PDB entry 6AKS | electron microscopy, 3.00 A resolution | chains B and C of the 4 polymer chains in the assembly

[Chain B]
Protein: VP2
Source organism: Coxsackievirus A10
UniProtKB: A0A0C5AZ80 (A0A0C5AZ80_9ENTO); residues 1-255 here correspond to UniProt positions 70-324 (UniProt number = residue number + 69)
Sequence (255 residues; row label = number of the first residue in the row):
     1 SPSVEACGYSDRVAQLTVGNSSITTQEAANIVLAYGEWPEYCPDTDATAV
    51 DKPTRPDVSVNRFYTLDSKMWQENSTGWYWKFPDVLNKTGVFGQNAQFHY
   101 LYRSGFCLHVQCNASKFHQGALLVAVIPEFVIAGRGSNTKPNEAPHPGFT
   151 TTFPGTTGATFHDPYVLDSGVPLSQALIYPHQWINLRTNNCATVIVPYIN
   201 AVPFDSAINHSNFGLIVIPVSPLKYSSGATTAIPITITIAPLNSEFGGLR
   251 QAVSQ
Not modelled in the structure: 1-9
From the paper describing this entry:
  - conformationally variable residues (order/disorder transition): Trp38 to Val50, Ser137 to Pro147

[Chain C]
Protein: VP3
Source organism: Coxsackievirus A10
UniProtKB: A0A0C5AWF6 (A0A0C5AWF6_9ENTO); residues 1-240 here correspond to UniProt positions 325-564 (UniProt number = residue number + 324)
Sequence (240 residues; each row starts with the number of its first residue):
     1 GIPAELRPGTNQFLTTDDDTAAPILPGFTPTPTIHIPGEVHSLLELCRVE
    51 TILEVNNTTEATGLTRLLIPVSSQNKADELCAAFMVDPGRIGPWQSTLVG
   101 QICRYYTQWSGSLKVTFMFTGSFMATGKMLVAYSPPGSAQPANRETAMLG
   151 THVIWDFGLQSSVSLVIPWISNTHFRTAKTGGNYDYYTAGVVTLWYQTNY
   201 VVPPETPGEAYIIAMGADLYKFTLKICKDTDEVTQQAVLQ
From the paper describing this entry:
  - conformationally variable residues (order/disorder transition): Gly181 to Tyr186

[How chain B and chain C interact]
Contacting residue pairs (64; chain B residue first):
  Tyr35(B) with Gly38(C)
  Glu37(B) with His35(C), salt bridge; Pro37(C)
  Asp46(B) with Thr33(C); Ile34(C); His35(C)
  Lys116(B) with Ser122(C); Phe123(C), hydrogen bond (backbone-backbone); Met124(C)
  Phe117(B) with Met124(C), hydrophobic; Glu205(C); Thr206(C); Pro207(C)
  His118(B) with Gly121(C); Ser122(C)
  Gln119(B) with Gly121(C); Ser122(C), hydrogen bond (side chain-backbone); Pro207(C); Glu209(C), hydrogen bond (side chain-backbone); Ala210(C)
  Ala121(B) with Thr120(C)
  Pro141(B) with Gln240(C)
  Tyr165(B) with Glu54(C), hydrogen bond; Gly63(C); Leu64(C), hydrophobic; Arg66(C)
  Ser174(B) with Thr51(C); Ile52(C), hydrogen bond (backbone-backbone); Ser96(C), hydrogen bond (side chain-backbone)
  Gln175(B) with Thr51(C); Ser96(C); Thr97(C); Leu98(C); Gln101(C)
  Leu177(B) with Val49(C); Glu50(C); Ile52(C), hydrophobic; Met215(C), hydrophobic
  Ile178(B) with Leu46(C), hydrophobic; Leu98(C), hydrophobic
  Trp183(B) with Met118(C), hydrophobic; Met215(C), hydrophobic
  Asn185(B) with Phe119(C); Thr120(C)
  Arg187(B) with Phe119(C); Gly121(C); Ser122(C), hydrogen bond (side chain-backbone); Phe123(C); Ala125(C); Gly158(C), hydrogen bond (side chain-backbone)
  Thr188(B) with Ser161(C)
  Tyr198(B) with Pro37(C)
  Ile199(B) with Pro37(C), hydrophobic
  Ala201(B) with Ile34(C)
  Pro219(B) with Leu64(C)
  Val220(B) with Leu64(C); Leu68(C); Ile213(C), hydrophobic
  Ser221(B) with Thr120(C), hydrogen bond
  Pro222(B) with Tyr211(C)
  Lys224(B) with Tyr211(C)
  Ser226(B) with Glu205(C); Pro207(C)
  Ser227(B) with Glu205(C)
Other interface residues (no listed pair), chain B (37 interface residues in all): Gly120, Thr139, Pro164, Leu173, Pro197, Asn200, Val202, Pro203, Tyr225
Other interface residues (no listed pair), chain C (43 interface residues in all): Ile36, Leu67, Phe157, Leu159, Pro204

[In short]
37 residues of chain B face 43 of chain C across their interface; the contacts include 9 hydrogen bonds and 1
salt bridge. Polar contacts include Glu37(B)-His35(C), Gln119(B)-Ser122(C) and Gln119(B)-Glu209(C). The paper
reports conformational variability at Trp38(B), Ser137(B) and Gly181(C).
Here chain B is VP2 and chain C is VP3, both from Coxsackievirus A10. Entry 6AKS (Cryo-EM structure of CVA10
mature virus) was determined by electron microscopy, deposited together with 6AKT and 6AKU.
